1RVG - chains A and B; structure by X-ray diffraction, 2.00 A resolution.

# Chain A (and B)
Molecule: fructose-1,6-bisphosphate aldolase
Source organism: Thermus aquaticus
Notes: EC 4.1.2.13; chain B of this document is another copy of the same molecule, construct and numbering; everything in this record applies to it too
UniProt: Q9RHA2 (Q9RHA2_THEAQ); numbering as in UniProt (aligned over 1-305)
Chain sequence (305 residues; row label = number of the first residue in the row):
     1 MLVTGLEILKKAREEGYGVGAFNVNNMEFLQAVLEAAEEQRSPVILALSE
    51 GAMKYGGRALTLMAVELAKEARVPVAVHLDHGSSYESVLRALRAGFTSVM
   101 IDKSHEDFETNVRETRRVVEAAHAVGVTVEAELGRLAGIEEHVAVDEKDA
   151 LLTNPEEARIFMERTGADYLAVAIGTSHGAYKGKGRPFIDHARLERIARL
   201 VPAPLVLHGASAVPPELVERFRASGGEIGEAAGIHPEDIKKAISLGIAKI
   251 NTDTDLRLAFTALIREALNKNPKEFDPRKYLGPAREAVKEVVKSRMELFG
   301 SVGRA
Disordered / not traced: 142-147 (chain B: fully traced)
Bound ions: Na+: His78, Asp80, Glu130; Co2+ site 1: His81, His178, His208
Ligand contacts: yttrium (iii) ion (YT3): His81, Asp102, Ser104, Glu132

# Interface between chain A and chain B
Pairs across the interface (95):
  Asn25(A) - Met27(B)
  Asn25(A) - Arg278(B)
  Asn26(A) - Met27(B)
  Asn26(A) - Glu28(B)  hydrogen bond
  Asn26(A) - Leu281(B)
  Met27(A) - Asn25(B)
  Met27(A) - Asn26(B)
  Met27(A) - Tyr55(B)  hydrophobic
  Met27(A) - Gly56(B)
  Met27(A) - Ala59(B)  hydrophobic
  Met27(A) - Met63(B)  hydrophobic
  Glu28(A) - Asn26(B)  hydrogen bond
  Glu28(A) - Tyr55(B)  hydrogen bond
  Phe29(A) - Pro277(B)  hydrophobic
  Gln31(A) - Tyr55(B)  hydrogen bond (side chain-backbone)
  Gln31(A) - Gly56(B)  hydrogen bond (side chain-backbone)
  Gly51(A) - Arg278(B)
  Ala52(A) - Arg278(B)
  Tyr55(A) - Met27(B)  hydrophobic
  Tyr55(A) - Glu28(B)  hydrogen bond
  Tyr55(A) - Gln31(B)
  Tyr55(A) - Arg278(B)
  Tyr55(A) - Leu281(B)
  Tyr55(A) - Gly282(B)
  Tyr55(A) - Arg285(B)  hydrogen bond (backbone-side chain)
  Gly56(A) - Met27(B)
  Gly56(A) - Gln31(B)  hydrogen bond (backbone-side chain)
  Arg58(A) - Leu67(B)
  Arg58(A) - Glu70(B)  salt bridge
  Ala59(A) - Met27(B)  hydrophobic
  Ala59(A) - Met63(B)  hydrophobic
  Ala59(A) - Leu67(B)  hydrophobic
  Leu62(A) - Leu62(B)
  Leu62(A) - Met63(B)  hydrophobic
  Leu62(A) - Glu66(B)
  Met63(A) - Met27(B)  hydrophobic
  Met63(A) - Leu62(B)  hydrophobic
  Met63(A) - Met63(B)  hydrophobic
  Glu66(A) - Leu62(B)
  Leu67(A) - Arg58(B)
  Leu67(A) - Ala59(B)  hydrophobic
  Glu70(A) - Arg58(B)  salt bridge
  Phe221(A) - Pro272(B)
  Phe221(A) - Phe275(B)  hydrophobic
  Gly225(A) - Pro272(B)
  Gly226(A) - Pro272(B)
  Glu227(A) - Pro272(B)  hydrogen bond (backbone-backbone)
  Glu227(A) - Lys273(B)
  Ile228(A) - Phe275(B)  hydrophobic
  Arg257(A) - Phe275(B)
  Arg257(A) - Asp276(B)  salt bridge
  Arg257(A) - Pro277(B)
  Arg257(A) - Arg278(B)
  Leu258(A) - Phe275(B)  hydrophobic
  Phe260(A) - Pro277(B)  hydrophobic
  Phe260(A) - Tyr280(B)
  Thr261(A) - Glu274(B)
  Thr261(A) - Phe275(B)  hydrogen bond (side chain-backbone)
  Thr261(A) - Tyr280(B)  hydrogen bond
  Ile264(A) - Leu268(B)  hydrophobic
  Ile264(A) - Tyr280(B)
  Arg265(A) - Leu268(B)  hydrogen bond (side chain-backbone)
  Arg265(A) - Asn271(B)
  Arg265(A) - Pro272(B)
  Leu268(A) - Ile264(B)  hydrophobic
  Leu268(A) - Arg265(B)  hydrogen bond (backbone-side chain)
  Asn271(A) - Arg265(B)
  Pro272(A) - Phe221(B)
  Pro272(A) - Gly225(B)
  Pro272(A) - Gly226(B)
  Pro272(A) - Glu227(B)  hydrogen bond (backbone-backbone)
  Pro272(A) - Arg265(B)
  Lys273(A) - Glu227(B)
  Glu274(A) - Thr261(B)
  Phe275(A) - Phe221(B)  hydrophobic
  Phe275(A) - Thr254(B)
  Phe275(A) - Arg257(B)
  Phe275(A) - Leu258(B)  hydrophobic
  Phe275(A) - Thr261(B)  hydrogen bond (backbone-side chain)
  Asp276(A) - Arg257(B)  salt bridge
  Pro277(A) - Phe29(B)  hydrophobic
  Pro277(A) - Phe260(B)  hydrophobic
  Arg278(A) - Asn25(B)  hydrogen bond
  Arg278(A) - Ser49(B)
  Arg278(A) - Gly51(B)
  Arg278(A) - Ala52(B)
  Arg278(A) - Tyr55(B)
  Arg278(A) - Arg257(B)
  Tyr280(A) - Phe260(B)
  Tyr280(A) - Thr261(B)  hydrogen bond
  Tyr280(A) - Ile264(B)
  Leu281(A) - Asn26(B)
  Leu281(A) - Tyr55(B)
  Gly282(A) - Tyr55(B)
  Arg285(A) - Tyr55(B)  hydrogen bond (side chain-backbone)
Interface residues without a listed pair, chain A (45 interface residues in all): Ser49, Leu60, Ala180, Thr254
Interface residues without a listed pair, chain B (45 interface residues in all): Gly57, Leu60, Ile228

# Summary
The chain A/chain B interface involves 45 residues from each chain; the contacts include 18 hydrogen bonds and
4 salt bridges. Polar contacts include Arg58(A)-Glu70(B), Arg257(A)-Asp276(B) and Asn26(A)-Glu28(B). Bound to
chain A: yttrium (iii) ion. His78(A), Asp80(A) and Glu130(A) form the Na+ site.
Chain A and chain B are both fructose-1,6-bisphosphate aldolase (Thermus aquaticus); the structure, crystal
structure of class II fructose-bisphosphate aldolase from Thermus aquaticus in complex with Y, was determined
by X-ray diffraction, deposited together with 1RV8.
